Entry 5TDT (X-ray diffraction, 1.82 A resolution); this record covers chains A and H of the 8 polymer chains in the assembly.

# Chain A
Protein: Toluene-4-monooxygenase system protein A
Organism: Pseudomonas mendocina
Notes: EC 1.14.13.-; engineered mutation(s): residues 1-493
UniProt: Q00456 (TMOA_PSEME); residue numbers follow UniProt; this construct covers 1-493
Chain sequence (493 residues; row label = number of the first residue in the row):
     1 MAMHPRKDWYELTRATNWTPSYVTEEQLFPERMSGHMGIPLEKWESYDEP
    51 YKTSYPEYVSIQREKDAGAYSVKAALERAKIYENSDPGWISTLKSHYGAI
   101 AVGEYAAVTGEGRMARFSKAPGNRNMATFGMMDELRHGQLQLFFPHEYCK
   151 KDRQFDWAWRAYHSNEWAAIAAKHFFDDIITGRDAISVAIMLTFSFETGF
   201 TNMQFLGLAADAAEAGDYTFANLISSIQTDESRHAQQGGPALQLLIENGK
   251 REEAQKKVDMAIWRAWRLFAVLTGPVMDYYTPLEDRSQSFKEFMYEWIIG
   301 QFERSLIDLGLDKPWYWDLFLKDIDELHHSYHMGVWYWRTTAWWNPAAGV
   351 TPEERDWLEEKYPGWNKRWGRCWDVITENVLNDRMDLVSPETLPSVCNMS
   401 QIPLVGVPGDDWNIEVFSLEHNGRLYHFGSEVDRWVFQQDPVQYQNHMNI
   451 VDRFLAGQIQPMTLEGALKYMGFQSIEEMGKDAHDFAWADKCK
Not modelled in the structure: 1, 491-493
Construct notes: conflict W336 (Leu in Q00456), Y337 (Asp in Q00456)
Metal / ion sites: Fe ion site 1: E104, E134, H137 (together with peroxide ion); Fe ion site 2: E134, E197, E231, H234 (together with peroxide ion)
Ligand contacts:
  - toluene (MBN), molecule 1: W167, V271, S330, Y331, G334, V335, W338, P394, I402, P403, V405
  - toluene (MBN), molecule 2: W167, W338, T341, L393, P394, V396, P403, I450, V451, M471
  - toluene / peroxide ion: A99, I100, G103, E104, A107, E134, Y162, F176, I180, F196, E197, T201, F205, E231
Curated features (UniProtKB/Swiss-Prot):
  - binding site (Fe cation): E104, E134, H137, E197, E231, H234

# Chain H
Protein: Toluene-4-monooxygenase system protein D
Organism: Pseudomonas mendocina
Notes: EC 1.14.13.-
UniProt: Q00459 (TMOD_PSEME); residues 1-103 here = UniProt positions 1-103
Chain sequence (103 residues; each row starts with the number of its first residue):
     1 MSTLADQALHNNNVGPIIRAGDLVEPVIETAEIDNPGKEITVEDRRAYVR
    51 IAAEGELILTRKTLEEQLGRPFNMQELEINLASFAGQIQADEDQIRFYFD
   101 KTM
Not modelled in the structure: 1-2

# Chain A / chain H interface
Residue-residue contacts - 4 pairs, chain A then chain H:
  A74(A) with G21(H)
  R78(A) with D44(H), salt bridge; R46(H), hydrogen bond (backbone-side chain)
  K80(A) with R46(H)
Also at the interface, not in a pair above, chain A (4 interface residues in all): K150
Also at the interface, not in a pair above, chain H (6 interface residues in all): A20, D22, E25

# In short
4 residues of chain A and 6 residues of chain H are in contact, with 1 hydrogen bond and 1 salt bridge. Polar
contacts include R78(A)-D44(H) and R78(A)-R46(H). Ligands of chain A: toluene / peroxide ion and toluene.
Chain A is Toluene-4-monooxygenase system protein A and chain H is Toluene-4-monooxygenase system protein D,
both from Pseudomonas mendocina; the structure, Oxygenated toluene intermediate in toluene 4-monooxygenase
(T4moHD) after reaction in the crystal, was determined by X-ray diffraction (same publication as 5TDS, 5TDU
and 5TDV).
